9ABP - chain A; structure by X-ray diffraction, 1.97 A resolution.

Chain A:
Molecule: L-arabinose-binding protein
Source organism: Escherichia coli
Reference sequence: P02924 (ARAF_ECOLI); residues 1-306 here correspond to UniProt positions 24-329 (UniProt number = residue number + 23)
Chain sequence (306 residues; each row starts with the number of its first residue):
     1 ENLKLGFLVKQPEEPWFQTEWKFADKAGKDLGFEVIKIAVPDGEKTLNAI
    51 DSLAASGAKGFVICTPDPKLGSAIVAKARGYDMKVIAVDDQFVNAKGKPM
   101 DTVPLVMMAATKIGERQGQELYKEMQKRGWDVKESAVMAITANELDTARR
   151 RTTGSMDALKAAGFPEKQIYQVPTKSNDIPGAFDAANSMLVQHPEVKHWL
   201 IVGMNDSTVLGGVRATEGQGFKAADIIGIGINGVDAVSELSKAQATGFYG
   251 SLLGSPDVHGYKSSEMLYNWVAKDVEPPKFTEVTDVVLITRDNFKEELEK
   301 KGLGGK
Unresolved in the structure: 1
Sequence notes: conflict Gly-254 (Pro277 in P02924)
Residues lining bound ligands: beta-D-galactopyranose / alpha-D-galactopyranose: Lys-10, Glu-14, Trp-16, Phe-17, Cys-64, Asp-89, Asp-90, Met-108, Leu-145, Thr-147, Arg-151, Met-204, Asn-205, Asn-232, Asp-235, His-259
Curated features (UniProtKB/Swiss-Prot):
  - site: Cys-64 (The binding site for the sugar molecule has not yet been established, but C-87 may be involved)

Summary:
Chain A binds beta-D-galactopyranose / alpha-D-galactopyranose.
Chain A is L-arabinose-binding protein (Escherichia coli); the structure, A pro to gly mutation in the hinge
of the arabinose-binding protein enhances binding and alters ..., was determined by X-ray diffraction (same
publication as 1APB and 1BAP).
